1G8L - chains A and B; structure by X-ray diffraction, 1.95 A resolution.

[Chain A (and B)]
Protein: Molybdopterin biosynthesis moea protein
Organism: Escherichia coli
Notes: chain B of this document is another copy of the same molecule, construct and numbering; everything in this record applies to it too
UniProtKB: P12281 (MOEA_ECOLI); residues 1-411 here = UniProt positions 1-411
Chain sequence (411 residues; row label = number of the first residue in the row):
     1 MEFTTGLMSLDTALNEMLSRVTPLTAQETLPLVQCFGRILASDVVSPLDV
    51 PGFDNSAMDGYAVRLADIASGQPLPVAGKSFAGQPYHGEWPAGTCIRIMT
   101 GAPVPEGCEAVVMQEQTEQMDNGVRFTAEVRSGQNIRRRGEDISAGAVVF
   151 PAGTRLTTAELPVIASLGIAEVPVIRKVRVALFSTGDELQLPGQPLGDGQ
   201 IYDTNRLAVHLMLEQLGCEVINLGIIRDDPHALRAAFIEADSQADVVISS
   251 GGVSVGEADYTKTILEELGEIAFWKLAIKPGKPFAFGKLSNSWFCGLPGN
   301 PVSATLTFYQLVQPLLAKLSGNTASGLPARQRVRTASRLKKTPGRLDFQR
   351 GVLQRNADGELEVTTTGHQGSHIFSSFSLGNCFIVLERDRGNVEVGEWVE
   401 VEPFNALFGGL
Not modelled in the structure: 1-6, 410-411

[Interface between chain A and chain B]
Residue-residue contacts (96):
  Leu32(A) with Leu207(B), hydrophobic
  Val33(A) with Leu207(B), hydrophobic; His210(B); Leu211(B)
  Phe36(A) with Gln215(B); Ala406(B); Leu407(B)
  Arg137(A) with His368(B), hydrogen bond; His372(B)
  Asp142(A) with Ile373(B)
  Thr157(A) with Leu407(B); Phe408(B); Gly409(B), hydrogen bond (side chain-backbone)
  Thr158(A) with Ala208(B); Met212(B); Phe374(B); Leu407(B), hydrogen bond (side chain-backbone); Phe408(B)
  Ala159(A) with Phe374(B); Phe377(B); Ser378(B); Phe408(B)
  Glu160(A) with Ser378(B), hydrogen bond
  Leu161(A) with Leu207(B); Leu211(B), hydrophobic
  Pro162(A) with Thr204(B); Leu207(B); Ala208(B), hydrophobic
  Val163(A) with Phe374(B), hydrophobic
  Ala165(A) with Tyr202(B); Thr204(B); Leu207(B), hydrophobic
  Ser166(A) with Tyr202(B); Thr204(B)
  Gly168(A) with Pro192(B); Gly193(B), hydrogen bond (backbone-backbone); Tyr202(B)
  Ile169(A) with Pro192(B)
  Ala170(A) with Pro192(B), hydrophobic
  Pro192(A) with Gly168(B); Ile169(B); Ala170(B)
  Gly193(A) with Gly168(B), hydrogen bond (backbone-backbone)
  Asp198(A) with Pro85(B); His87(B), salt bridge
  Gly199(A) with Ala82(B); Gly83(B); Pro85(B)
  Tyr202(A) with Ala165(B); Ser166(B); Leu167(B); Gly168(B)
  Thr204(A) with Pro162(B); Ala165(B); Ser166(B)
  Leu207(A) with Leu32(B), hydrophobic; Val33(B), hydrophobic; Leu161(B); Ala165(B), hydrophobic
  Ala208(A) with Thr158(B); Pro162(B), hydrophobic
  His210(A) with Val33(B)
  Leu211(A) with Val33(B); Leu161(B), hydrophobic
  Met212(A) with Thr158(B)
  Gln215(A) with Phe36(B)
  Arg330(A) with Arg355(B), hydrogen bond (backbone-side chain)
  Gln331(A) with Gln331(B); Arg355(B); Leu361(B)
  Arg332(A) with Arg355(B); Asp358(B), hydrogen bond (side chain-backbone); Gly359(B)
  Arg355(A) with Arg330(B), hydrogen bond (side chain-backbone); Gln331(B); Arg332(B); Glu400(B), salt bridge
  Gly359(A) with Arg332(B)
  Leu361(A) with Gln331(B)
  His372(A) with Arg137(B)
  Ile373(A) with Asp142(B)
  Phe374(A) with Thr158(B); Ala159(B); Val163(B), hydrophobic
  Phe377(A) with Ala159(B)
  Ser378(A) with Ala159(B); Glu160(B)
  Glu400(A) with Arg355(B), salt bridge
  Ala406(A) with Phe36(B)
  Leu407(A) with Phe36(B); Thr157(B); Thr158(B), hydrogen bond (backbone-side chain)
  Phe408(A) with Thr157(B); Thr158(B); Ala159(B)
  Gly409(A) with Thr157(B), hydrogen bond (backbone-side chain)
Also at the interface, not in a pair above, chain A (50 interface residues in all): Phe150, Arg155, Leu167, Asp203, Glu214
Also at the interface, not in a pair above, chain B (55 interface residues in all): Leu48, Phe150, Arg155, Asp203, Glu214

[Overview]
50 residues of chain A and 55 residues of chain B are in contact, with 11 hydrogen bonds and 3 salt bridges.
Polar contacts include Asp198(A)-His87(B), Arg355(A)-Glu400(B) and Arg137(A)-His368(B).
Chain A and chain B are both Molybdopterin biosynthesis moea protein (Escherichia coli); the structure,
Crystal structure of escherichia coli moea, was determined by X-ray diffraction together with 1G8R from the
same study.
